PDB entry 5B60 | X-ray diffraction, 2.20 A resolution | chain A

Chain A:
Name: PtLCIB4 S47R mutant
Organism: Phaeodactylum tricornutum
Notes: engineered mutation(s): S47R
Amino-acid sequence (282 residues; row label = number of the first residue in the row; numbers below 1 keep their minus sign (Met-12 is residue -12)):
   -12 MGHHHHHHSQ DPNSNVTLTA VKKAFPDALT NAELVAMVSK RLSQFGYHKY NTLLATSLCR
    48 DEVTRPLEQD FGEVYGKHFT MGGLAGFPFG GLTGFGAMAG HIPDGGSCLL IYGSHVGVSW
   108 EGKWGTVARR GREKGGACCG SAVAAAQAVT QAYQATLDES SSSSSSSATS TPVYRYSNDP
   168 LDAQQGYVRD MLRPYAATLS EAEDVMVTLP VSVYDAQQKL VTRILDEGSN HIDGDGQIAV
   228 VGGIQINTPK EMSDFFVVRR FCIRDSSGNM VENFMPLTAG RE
Not modelled in the structure: -12 to 2, 116-122, 142-165, 216-223, 263-269
Metal / ion sites: Zn2+: Cys46, His102, Cys126

Summary:
Cys46, His102 and Cys126 coordinate Zn2+.
Chain A is PtLCIB4 S47R mutant (Phaeodactylum tricornutum); the structure, Crystal structure of PtLCIB4 S47R
mutant, a homolog of the limiting CO2-inducible protein LCIB, was determined by X-ray diffraction together
with 5B5Y, 5B5Z and 5K5W from the same study.
